Entry 1TKL (X-ray diffraction, 2.00 A resolution); this record covers chains A and B.

== Chain A (and B) ==
Name: Coproporphyrinogen III oxidase
Source organism: Saccharomyces cerevisiae
Notes: EC 1.3.3.3; chain B of this document is another copy of the same molecule, construct and numbering; everything in this record applies to it too
UniProtKB: P11353 (HEM6_YEAST); residue numbers follow UniProt; this construct covers 3-328
Amino-acid sequence (326 residues; numbered 3 to 328; the number before each row is that of its first residue):
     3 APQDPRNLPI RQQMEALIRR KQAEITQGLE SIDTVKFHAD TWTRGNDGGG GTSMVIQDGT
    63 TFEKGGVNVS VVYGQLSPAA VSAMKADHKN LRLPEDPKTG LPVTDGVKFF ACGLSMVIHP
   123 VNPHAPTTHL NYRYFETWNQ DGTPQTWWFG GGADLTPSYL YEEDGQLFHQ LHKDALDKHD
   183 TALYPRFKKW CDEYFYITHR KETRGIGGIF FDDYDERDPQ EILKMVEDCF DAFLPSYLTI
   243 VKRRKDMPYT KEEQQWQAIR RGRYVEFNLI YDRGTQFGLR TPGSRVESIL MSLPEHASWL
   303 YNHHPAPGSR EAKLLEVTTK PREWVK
Disordered / not traced: 3

== Chain A / chain B interface ==
Pairs across the interface (47; chain A residue first):
  D42(A) - Y303(B)  hydrogen bond
  S55(A) - Y303(B)
  V57(A) - Y303(B)  hydrophobic
  K66(A) - W301(B)  hydrogen bond (side chain-backbone)
  H201(A) - L281(B)
  H201(A) - V288(B)
  R202(A) - E289(B)  salt bridge
  R202(A) - L292(B)
  V267(A) - W301(B)  hydrophobic
  E268(A) - L292(B)
  L271(A) - I272(B)
  I272(A) - L271(B)
  I272(A) - L281(B)  hydrophobic
  L281(A) - H201(B)
  L281(A) - I272(B)  hydrophobic
  R287(A) - Y303(B)  hydrogen bond
  R287(A) - N304(B)
  V288(A) - H201(B)
  E289(A) - R202(B)  salt bridge
  E289(A) - L302(B)
  E289(A) - Y303(B)
  E289(A) - N304(B)  hydrogen bond (side chain-backbone)
  L292(A) - H201(B)
  L292(A) - R202(B)
  L292(A) - E268(B)
  L295(A) - W301(B)
  P296(A) - W301(B)
  E297(A) - S300(B)  hydrogen bond (backbone-side chain)
  E297(A) - W301(B)  hydrogen bond (backbone-backbone)
  H298(A) - A299(B)
  H298(A) - S300(B)  hydrogen bond
  A299(A) - H298(B)
  A299(A) - A299(B)  hydrogen bond (backbone-backbone)
  S300(A) - E297(B)  hydrogen bond (side chain-backbone)
  S300(A) - H298(B)  hydrogen bond
  W301(A) - K66(B)  hydrogen bond (backbone-side chain)
  W301(A) - L295(B)
  W301(A) - P296(B)
  W301(A) - E297(B)  hydrogen bond (backbone-backbone)
  W301(A) - W301(B)  hydrophobic
  L302(A) - E289(B)
  L302(A) - E297(B)
  Y303(A) - D42(B)  hydrogen bond
  Y303(A) - V57(B)  hydrophobic
  Y303(A) - E289(B)
  Y303(A) - M293(B)  hydrophobic
  N304(A) - E289(B)  hydrogen bond (backbone-side chain)
Also at the interface, not in a pair above, chain A (28 interface residues in all): Q59, S290, M293
Also at the interface, not in a pair above, chain B (29 interface residues in all): S55, Q59, V267, Q278, R282, S290

== In short ==
28 residues of chain A and 29 residues of chain B are in contact, with 14 hydrogen bonds and 2 salt bridges.
Among the polar pairs are R202(A)-E289(B), D42(A)-Y303(B) and K66(A)-W301(B).
Both chains are Coproporphyrinogen III oxidase (Saccharomyces cerevisiae). Entry 1TKL (Yeast Oxygen-Dependent
Coproporphyrinogen Oxidase) was determined by X-ray diffraction, deposited together with 1TK1 and 1TLB.
